4OQC - chain A; structure by X-ray diffraction, 1.30 A resolution.

# Chain A
Name: Uricase
Organism: Aspergillus flavus
Notes: EC 1.7.3.3
UniProt: Q00511 (URIC_ASPFL); residues 1-301 here correspond to UniProt positions 2-302 (UniProt number = residue number + 1)
Amino-acid sequence (302 residues; each row starts with the number of its first residue):
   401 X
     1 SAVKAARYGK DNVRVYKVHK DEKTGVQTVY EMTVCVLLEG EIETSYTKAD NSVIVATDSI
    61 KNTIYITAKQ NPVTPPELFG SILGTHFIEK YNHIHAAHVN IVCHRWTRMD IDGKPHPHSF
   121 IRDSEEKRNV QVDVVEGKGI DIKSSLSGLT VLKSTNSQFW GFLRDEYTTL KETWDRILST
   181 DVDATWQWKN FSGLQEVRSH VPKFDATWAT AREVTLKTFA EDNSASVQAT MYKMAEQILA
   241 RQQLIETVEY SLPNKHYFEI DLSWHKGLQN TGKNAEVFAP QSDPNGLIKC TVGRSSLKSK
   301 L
Disordered / not traced: 296-301
Construct notes: expression tag (401)
Modified residues: ACE (acetyl group) at position 401
Curated features (UniProtKB/Swiss-Prot):
  - motif: S299 to L301 (Microbody targeting signal)
  - active site (Charge relay system): K10, T57, H256
  - binding site (5-hydroxyisourate): T57, D58, F159, R176, V227, Q228, N254
  - binding site (O2): T57, N254
  - binding site (urate): T57, D58, F159, R176, V227, Q228, N254
  - modified residue: S1 (N-acetylserine)
Glycans and other covalent adducts: covalent link S1-ACE_401
Metal / ion sites: Na+: I88, Y91, N92, I94, E136

# In short
I88, Y91, N92, I94 and E136 form the Na+ site. Curated annotation (UniProt) lists 3 active-site residues, 7
residues binding 5-hydroxyisourate, O2-binding residues T57 and N254 and 7 urate-binding residues.
Chain A is Uricase (Aspergillus flavus); the structure, Urate OXIDASE CO-CRYSTALLIZED WITH AZIDE, was
determined by X-ray diffraction together with 4POE, 4PR8 and 4PUV from the same study.
